Entry 7CTT (electron microscopy, 3.20 A resolution); this record covers chains A and C of the 6 polymer chains in the assembly.

== Chain A ==
Molecule: RNA-directed RNA polymerase
Source organism: Severe acute respiratory syndrome coronavirus 2
Notes: EC 2.7.7.48
UniProtKB: P0DTD1 (R1AB_SARS2); residues 1-932 here correspond to UniProt positions 4393-5324 (UniProt number = residue number + 4392)
Amino-acid sequence (932 residues; row label = number of the first residue in the row):
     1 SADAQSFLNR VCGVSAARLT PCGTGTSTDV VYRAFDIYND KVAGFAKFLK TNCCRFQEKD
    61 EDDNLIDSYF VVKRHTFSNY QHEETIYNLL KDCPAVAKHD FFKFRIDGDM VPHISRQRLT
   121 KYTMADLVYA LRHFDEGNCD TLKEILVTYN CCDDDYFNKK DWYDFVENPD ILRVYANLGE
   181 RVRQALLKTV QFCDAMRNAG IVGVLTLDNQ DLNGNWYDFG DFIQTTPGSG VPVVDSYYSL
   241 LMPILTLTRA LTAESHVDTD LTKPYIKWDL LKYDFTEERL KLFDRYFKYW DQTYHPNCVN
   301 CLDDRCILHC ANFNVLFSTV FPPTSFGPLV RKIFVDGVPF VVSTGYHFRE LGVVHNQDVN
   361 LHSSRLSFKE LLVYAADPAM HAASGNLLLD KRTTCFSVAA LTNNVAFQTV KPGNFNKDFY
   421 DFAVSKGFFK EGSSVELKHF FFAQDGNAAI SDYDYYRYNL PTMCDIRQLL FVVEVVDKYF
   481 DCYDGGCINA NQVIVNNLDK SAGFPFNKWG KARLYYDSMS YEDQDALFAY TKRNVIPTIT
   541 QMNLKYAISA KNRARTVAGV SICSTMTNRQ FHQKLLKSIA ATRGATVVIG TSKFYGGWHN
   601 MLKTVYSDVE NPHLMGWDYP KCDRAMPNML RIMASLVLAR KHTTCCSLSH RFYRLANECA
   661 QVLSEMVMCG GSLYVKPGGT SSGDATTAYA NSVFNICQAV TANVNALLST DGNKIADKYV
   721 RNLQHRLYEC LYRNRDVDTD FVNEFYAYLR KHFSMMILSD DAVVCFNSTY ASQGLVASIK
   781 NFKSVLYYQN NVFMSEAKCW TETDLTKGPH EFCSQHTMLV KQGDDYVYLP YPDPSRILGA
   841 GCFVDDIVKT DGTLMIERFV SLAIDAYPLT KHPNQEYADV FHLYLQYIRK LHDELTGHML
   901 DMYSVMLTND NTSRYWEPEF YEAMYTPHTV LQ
Not modelled in the structure: 1-30, 51-83, 101-117, 893-914, 929-932
Ion coordination: Zn2+ site 1: His295, Cys301, Cys306, Cys310; Zn2+ site 2: Cys487, His642, Cys645, Cys646; Mg2+ near Asp761 (its only coordinating residue here)
Residues lining bound ligands: GE6 ([[(2R,3S,4R,5R)-5-(3-aminocarbonyl-5-fluoranyl-2-oxidanylidene-pyrazin-1-yl)-3,4-bis(oxidanyl)oxolan-2-yl]methoxy-oxidanyl-phosphoryl] phosphono hydrogen phosphate): Lys545, Arg553, Arg555, Val557, Asp618, Tyr619, Lys621, Cys622, Asp623, Ser682, Gly683, Thr687, Asn691, Asp760, Lys798
Swiss-Prot annotation at these positions:
  - region: Lys545 to Arg555 (Interaction with RMP Remdesivir), Thr582 to Pro620 (RdRp Palm N-ter)
  - active site: Ser759, Asp760, Asp761
  - binding site (Mn(2+)): Asn209, Asp218
  - binding site (Zn(2+)): His295, Cys301, Cys306, Cys310, Cys487, His642, Cys645, Cys646
  - site: Gln932 (Cleavage)
What the authors report for this chain:
  - binding site for GE6: Asp623, Ser682, Asn691, Lys798
  - Mg2+ coordination: Asp761
  - catalytic residues: Asp618, Asp761 (proposed by the authors, not directly observed)
  - binding site for GE6: Arg553, Arg555 (proposed by the authors, not directly observed)
  - specificity-determining residues: Lys545 (proposed by the authors, not directly observed)
  - conformationally variable residues (side-chain flip): Asp761 (proposed by the authors, not directly observed)
  - conformationally variable residues (side-chain flip): Lys798

== Chain C ==
Molecule: Non-structural protein 7
Source organism: Severe acute respiratory syndrome coronavirus 2
UniProtKB: P0DTD1 (R1AB_SARS2); residues 1-83 here correspond to UniProt positions 3860-3942 (UniProt number = residue number + 3859)
Amino-acid sequence (83 residues; row label = number of the first residue in the row):
     1 SKMSDVKCTS VVLLSVLQQL RVESSSKLWA QCVQLHNDIL LAKDTTEAFE KMVSLLSVLL
    61 SMQGAVDINK LCEEMLDNRA TLQ
Not modelled in the structure: 1, 65-83
Swiss-Prot annotation at these positions:
  - site: Gln83 (Cleavage)

== How chain A and chain C interact ==
Contacting residue pairs (29):
  Thr409(A) - Trp29(C)
  Lys411(A) - Gln18(C)
  Pro412(A) - Leu14(C)  hydrophobic
  Pro412(A) - Ser15(C)
  Gly413(A) - Val11(C)
  Gly413(A) - Ser15(C)
  Phe415(A) - Cys8(C)  hydrophobic
  Tyr420(A) - Ser4(C)
  Tyr420(A) - Asp5(C)  hydrogen bond
  Tyr420(A) - Cys8(C)  hydrophobic
  Phe429(A) - Ser4(C)
  Glu436(A) - Met3(C)
  Glu436(A) - Ser4(C)
  Leu437(A) - Lys7(C)
  Phe440(A) - Lys7(C)
  Phe440(A) - Leu40(C)
  Phe442(A) - Asn37(C)
  Phe442(A) - Leu40(C)  hydrophobic
  Phe442(A) - Leu41(C)  hydrophobic
  Ala443(A) - Val33(C)
  Ala443(A) - His36(C)
  Ala443(A) - Asn37(C)  hydrogen bond (backbone-side chain)
  Gln444(A) - Trp29(C)
  Gln444(A) - Val33(C)
  Asp445(A) - Trp29(C)
  Asp445(A) - Ala30(C)
  Asp445(A) - Val33(C)
  Asn552(A) - Asn37(C)  hydrogen bond
  Phe843(A) - Val11(C)  hydrophobic
Interface residues without a listed pair, chain A (19 interface residues in all): Val410, Phe441, Ala550
Interface residues without a listed pair, chain C (18 interface residues in all): Val12, Glu23

== Overview ==
19 residues of chain A face 18 of chain C across their interface, with 3 hydrogen bonds. Polar contacts
include Tyr420(A)-Asp5(C), Ala443(A)-Asn37(C) and Asn552(A)-Asn37(C). Ligands of chain A: compound GE6. From
the paper: catalytic residues Asp618(A) and Asp761(A); a binding site for GE6 at Asp623(A), Ser682(A) and
Asn691(A) among others.
Here chain A is RNA-directed RNA polymerase and chain C is Non-structural protein 7, both from Severe acute
respiratory syndrome coronavirus 2. Entry 7CTT (Cryo-EM structure of Favipiravir bound to replicating
polymerase complex of SARS-CoV-2 in the pre-catalytic state) was determined by electron microscopy.
